PDB entry 8K49 | electron microscopy, 2.90 A resolution | chains M and P of the 23 polymer chains in the assembly

== Chain M ==
Molecule: VP8
From: Banna virus
UniProt: W0G587 (W0G587_9REOV); numbering as in UniProt (aligned over 1-302)
Chain sequence (302 residues; each row starts with the number of its first residue):
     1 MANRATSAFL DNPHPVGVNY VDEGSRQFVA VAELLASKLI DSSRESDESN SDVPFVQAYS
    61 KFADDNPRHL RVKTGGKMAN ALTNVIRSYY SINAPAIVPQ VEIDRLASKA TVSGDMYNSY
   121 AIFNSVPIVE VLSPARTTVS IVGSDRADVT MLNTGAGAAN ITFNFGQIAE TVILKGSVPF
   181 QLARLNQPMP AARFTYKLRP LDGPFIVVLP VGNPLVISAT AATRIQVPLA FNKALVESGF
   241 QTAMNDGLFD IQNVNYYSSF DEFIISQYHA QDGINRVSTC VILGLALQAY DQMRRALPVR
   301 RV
Not modelled in the structure: 1, 300-302
Construct notes: conflict Arg136 (Gln in W0G587), Leu185 (Met in W0G587), Ser266 (Ala in W0G587)

== Chain P ==
Molecule: VP10
From: Banna virus
UniProt: A0A2H4QDD3 (A0A2H4QDD3_9REOV); residue numbers follow UniProt; this construct covers 1-249
Chain sequence (249 residues; row label = number of the first residue in the row):
     1 MDVLSKGSLK ELLAHLEKTP LEEAISYRIG TVPYQNVLIS RNEYYNQLYP DTTSLIDGVS
    61 REGQRNVNGL IMSIISYVVS GSGHYIPNIG FMLLRRSILD ILTKHDTGLV TNNLNYGIIA
   121 RNLTVSKMNC EQRKRMLICF KLLAYKDGNQ NDYEIYLNQN IPLKQIAPNF IPGDMRTVIH
   181 NQDQLAIVGI PAYRLTQSTE LSIRDDNAKS YKLGYVDWYN SNSFLRERSE FNLIRLKDRD
   241 TKYGKLNGW
Construct notes: conflict Val79 (Ile in A0A2H4QDD3)

== Chain M / chain P interface ==
Pairs across the interface (16):
  Asn19(M) - Asn88(P)
  Asp22(M) - Phe91(P)
  Ile92(M) - Asn88(P)
  Ala94(M) - Asn88(P)
  Pro95(M) - Tyr85(P)
  Pro95(M) - Asn88(P)
  Ala96(M) - Tyr27(P)
  Ala96(M) - Asn88(P)  hydrogen bond (backbone-side chain)
  Val98(M) - Glu22(P)
  Pro99(M) - Glu22(P)
  Pro99(M) - Tyr27(P)  hydrophobic
  Gln100(M) - Glu22(P)  hydrogen bond (backbone-side chain)
  Gln100(M) - Phe91(P)
  Gln100(M) - Arg95(P)  hydrogen bond
  Val101(M) - Glu22(P)
  Asp104(M) - Arg95(P)  salt bridge
Other interface residues (no listed pair), chain M (12 interface residues in all): Ile97
Other interface residues (no listed pair), chain P (8 interface residues in all): Glu23, Gly90

== Summary ==
12 residues of chain M and 8 residues of chain P are in contact, with 3 hydrogen bonds and 1 salt bridge.
Polar pairs include Asp104(M)-Arg95(P), Ala96(M)-Asn88(P) and Gln100(M)-Glu22(P).
Chain M is VP8 and chain P is VP10, both from Banna virus; the structure, Structure of partial Banna virus,
was determined by electron microscopy together with 8K42, 8K43 and 8K4A from the same study.
